Entry 5BN0 (X-ray diffraction, 2.80 A resolution); this record covers chains N and B of the 6 polymer chains in the assembly.

== Chain N (and B) ==
Molecule: Envelope glycoprotein
Notes: chain B of this document is another copy of the same molecule, construct and numbering; everything in this record applies to it too
Reference sequence: Q1HMR5 (Q1HMR5_9HIV1); residues 546-581 here correspond to UniProt positions 35-70 (UniProt number = residue number - 511)
Chain sequence (36 residues; numbered 546 to 581; the number before each row is that of its first residue):
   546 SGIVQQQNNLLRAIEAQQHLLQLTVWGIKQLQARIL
Not modelled in the structure: 580-581 (chain B: 581)

== Chain N / chain B interface ==
Contacting residue pairs (20; chain N residue first):
  I548(N) - I548(B)  hydrophobic
  I548(N) - Q552(B)  hydrogen bond (backbone-side chain)
  Q551(N) - Q552(B)
  Q552(N) - Q552(B)  hydrogen bond
  L555(N) - Q552(B)
  L555(N) - L555(B)  hydrophobic
  L555(N) - L556(B)
  A558(N) - I559(B)  hydrophobic
  I559(N) - I559(B)  hydrophobic
  Q562(N) - I559(B)  hydrogen bond (side chain-backbone)
  Q562(N) - Q562(B)
  Q562(N) - Q563(B)  hydrogen bond
  Q562(N) - L566(B)
  L565(N) - Q563(B)
  L565(N) - L566(B)  hydrophobic
  T569(N) - V570(B)
  T569(N) - I573(B)
  L576(N) - I573(B)
  L576(N) - L576(B)  hydrophobic
  R579(N) - I580(B)
Interface residues without a listed pair, chain N (13 interface residues in all): L566, I573
Interface residues without a listed pair, chain B (15 interface residues in all): V549, T569, Q577

== In short ==
13 residues of chain N and 15 residues of chain B are in contact, with 4 hydrogen bonds. Polar contacts
include I548(N)-Q552(B), Q552(N)-Q552(B) and Q562(N)-I559(B).
Both chains are Envelope glycoprotein. Entry 5BN0 (A new HIV fusion peptide inhibitor) was determined by X-ray
diffraction.
